Entry 6V7Z (X-ray diffraction, 2.75 A resolution); this record covers chains A and B of the 3 polymer chains in the assembly.

Chain A:
Name: Antigen-presenting glycoprotein CD1d
From: Homo sapiens
Reference sequence: P15813 (CD1D_HUMAN); residues 5-278 here correspond to UniProt positions 23-296 (UniProt number = residue number + 18)
Amino-acid sequence (347 residues; numbered 4 to 350; the number before each row is that of its first residue):
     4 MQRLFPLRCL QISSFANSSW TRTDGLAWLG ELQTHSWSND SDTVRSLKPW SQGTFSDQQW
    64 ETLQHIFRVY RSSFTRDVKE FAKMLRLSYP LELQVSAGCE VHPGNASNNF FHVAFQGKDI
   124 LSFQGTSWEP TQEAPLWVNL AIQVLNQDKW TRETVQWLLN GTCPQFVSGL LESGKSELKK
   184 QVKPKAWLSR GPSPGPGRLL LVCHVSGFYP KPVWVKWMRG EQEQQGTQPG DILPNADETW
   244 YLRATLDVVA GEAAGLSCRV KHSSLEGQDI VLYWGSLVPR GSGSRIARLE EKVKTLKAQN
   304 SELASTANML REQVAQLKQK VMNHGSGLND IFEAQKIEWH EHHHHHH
Not modelled in the structure: 279-350
Disulfides: Cys102-Cys166, Cys206-Cys261
Covalently attached groups: N-acetylglucosamine (NAG) linked to Asn20, Asn42, Asn163
Sequence notes: initiating methionine (4)
Residues lining bound ligands:
  - AGH (n-{(1S,2R,3S)-1-[(alpha-D-galactopyranosyloxy)methyl]-2,3-dihydroxyheptadecyl}hexacosanamide): Leu10, Cys12, Leu13, Gln14, Gly28, Leu29, Ala30, His38, Trp40, Val47, Trp63, Leu66, Ile69, Phe70, Val72, Tyr73, Ser76, Phe77, Asp80, Val81, Phe84, Leu90, Leu94, Leu96, Ala100, Phe114, Val116, Phe118, Leu124, Trp131, Trp140, Leu148, Asp151, Trp153, Thr154, Thr157, Val158, Leu161, Leu162, Thr165, Cys166, Phe169
  - beta-D-glucopyranose (BGC): Trp31, Gln36, Leu50, Ala239, Glu241
Curated features (UniProtKB/Swiss-Prot):
  - binding site (a D-galactosylceramide): Asp80, Asp151 to Thr154
  - glycosylation (N-linked (GlcNAc...) asparagine): Asn20, Asn42, Asn108, Asn163

Chain B:
Name: Beta-2-microglobulin
From: Homo sapiens
Reference sequence: P61769 (B2MG_HUMAN); residues 1-99 here correspond to UniProt positions 21-119 (UniProt number = residue number + 20)
Amino-acid sequence (100 residues; numbered 0 to 99; the number before each row is that of its first residue; numbering starts at 0):
     0 MIQRTPKIQV YSRHPAENGK SNFLNCYVSG FHPSDIEVDL LKNGERIEKV EHSDLSFSKD
    60 WSFYLLYYTE FTPTEKDEYA CRVNHVTLSQ PKIVKWDRDM
Not modelled in the structure: 99
Disulfides: Cys25-Cys80
Sequence notes: initiating methionine (0)
Residues lining bound ligands: beta-D-glucopyranose (BGC): His51, Ser52, Asp53, Tyr67
Curated features (UniProtKB/Swiss-Prot):
  - modified residue: Gln2 (Pyrrolidone carboxylic acid)
  - glycosylation: Ile1 (N-linked (Glc) (glycation) isoleucine), Lys19 (N-linked (Glc) (glycation) lysine), Lys41 (N-linked (Glc) (glycation) lysine), Lys48 (N-linked (Glc) (glycation) lysine), Lys58 (N-linked (Glc) (glycation) lysine), Lys91 (N-linked (Glc) (glycation) lysine), Lys94 (N-linked (Glc) (glycation) lysine)

Interface between chain A and chain B:
Pairs across the interface - 56 pairs, chain A then chain B:
  Arg11(A) with Phe56(B), hydrogen bond (side chain-backbone); Tyr63(B)
  Leu13(A) with Ser55(B); Phe56(B), hydrophobic
  Gln14(A) with Phe56(B)
  Ile15(A) with Leu54(B); Phe56(B), hydrophobic; Phe62(B), hydrophobic
  Leu29(A) with Leu54(B); Ser55(B)
  Trp31(A) with Ser55(B), hydrogen bond; Tyr63(B)
  Gln36(A) with Asp53(B), hydrogen bond
  Ser39(A) with Asp53(B), hydrogen bond
  Glu95(A) with Pro32(B); Ser33(B), hydrogen bond; Phe62(B)
  Gln97(A) with His31(B), hydrogen bond; Phe56(B); Trp60(B), hydrogen bond (side chain-backbone); Phe62(B)
  Val98(A) with Phe56(B)
  Ser99(A) with Trp60(B)
  His115(A) with Trp60(B)
  Ala117(A) with Trp60(B)
  Gln119(A) with His31(B)
  Gly120(A) with Arg3(B), hydrogen bond (backbone-side chain); His31(B); Trp60(B)
  Asp122(A) with Trp60(B), hydrogen bond
  Trp190(A) with Pro14(B), hydrophobic
  Ser192(A) with Arg97(B); Asp98(B)
  Arg193(A) with Asp98(B)
  His207(A) with Asp98(B)
  Ser209(A) with Arg12(B), hydrogen bond (side chain-backbone)
  Gly210(A) with Arg12(B)
  Asp234(A) with Lys6(B), salt bridge; Gln8(B)
  Leu236(A) with Gln8(B); Tyr10(B); Tyr26(B), hydrophobic
  Pro237(A) with Tyr10(B), hydrogen bond (backbone-side chain); Tyr26(B), hydrophobic; Leu65(B)
  Asn238(A) with Arg12(B); Asn24(B), hydrogen bond; Leu65(B)
  Ala239(A) with Arg12(B); Leu65(B); Tyr67(B), hydrophobic
  Asp240(A) with Arg12(B), salt bridge
  Thr242(A) with Arg12(B)
  Tyr244(A) with Tyr10(B), hydrophobic
  Arg246(A) with Val9(B); Tyr10(B)
Interface residues without a listed pair, chain A (33 interface residues in all): Val116
Interface residues without a listed pair, chain B (27 interface residues in all): Met0, Ser11, His13, Asp59

In short:
33 residues of chain A face 27 of chain B across their interface; the contacts include 12 hydrogen bonds and 2
salt bridges. Polar pairs include Asp234(A)-Lys6(B), Asp240(A)-Arg12(B) and Arg11(A)-Phe56(B).
Beta-D-glucopyranose is bound between chain A and chain B. Ligands of chain A: compound AGH.
Here chain A is Antigen-presenting glycoprotein CD1d and chain B is Beta-2-microglobulin, both from Homo
sapiens. Entry 6V7Z (Human CD1d presenting alpha-Galactosylceramide in complex with VHH nanobody 1D22) was
determined by X-ray diffraction together with 6V7Y from the same study.
